Entry 9KAK (electron microscopy, 3.10 A resolution); this record covers chains D and T of the 8 polymer chains in the assembly.

== Chain D ==
Name: Large T antigen
Organism: Betapolyomavirus macacae
Notes: EC 5.6.2.4
UniProtKB: P03070 (LT_SV40); numbering as in UniProt (aligned over 266-627)
Chain sequence (362 residues; each row starts with the number of its first residue):
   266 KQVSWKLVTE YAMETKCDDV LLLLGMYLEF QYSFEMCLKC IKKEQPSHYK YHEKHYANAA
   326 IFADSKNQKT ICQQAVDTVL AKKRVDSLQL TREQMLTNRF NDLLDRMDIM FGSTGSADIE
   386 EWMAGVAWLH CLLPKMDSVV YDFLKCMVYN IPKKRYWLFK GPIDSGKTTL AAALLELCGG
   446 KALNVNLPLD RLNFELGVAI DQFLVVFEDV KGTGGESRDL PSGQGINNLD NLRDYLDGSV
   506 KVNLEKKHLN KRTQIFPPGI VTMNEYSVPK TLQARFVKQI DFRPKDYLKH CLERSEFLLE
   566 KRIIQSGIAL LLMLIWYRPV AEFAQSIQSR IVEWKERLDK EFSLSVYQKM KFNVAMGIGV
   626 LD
Metal / ion sites: Mg2+: Thr433 (together with AMP-PNP)
Ligand contacts:
  - AMP-PNP, molecule 1: Trp393, Leu397, Pro427, Ile428, Asp429, Ser430, Gly431, Lys432, Thr433, Thr434, Glu473, Asn529, Arg548, Pro549, Lys550, Leu553, Lys554, Leu557, Leu564
  - AMP-PNP, molecule 2: Lys418, Arg498, Asp499
Reported in the primary citation:
  - binding site for the 15-nt DNA strand (chain T): Arg456, Lys512, His513
  - binding site for AMP-PNP: Lys418, Arg540

== Chain T ==
Molecule: 15-nt DNA strand
Sequence (15 nucleotides; each row starts with the number of its first residue; numbers below 1 keep their minus sign (DT-8 is residue -8)):
    -8 TTTTTTTTTT TTTTT

== Interface between chain D and chain T ==
Contacting residue pairs - 9 pairs, chain D then chain T:
  Thr335(D) - DT-3(T)  hydrogen bond to the phosphate
  Arg456(D) - DT5(T)  salt bridge to the phosphate
  Arg456(D) - DT6(T)  base contact
  Phe459(D) - DT4(T)  phosphate contact
  Phe459(D) - DT5(T)  phosphate contact
  Lys512(D) - DT4(T)  phosphate contact
  Lys512(D) - DT5(T)  salt bridge to the phosphate
  His513(D) - DT3(T)  hydrogen bond to the base
  His513(D) - DT4(T)  hydrogen bond to the phosphate
Other interface residues (no listed pair), chain D (8 interface residues in all): Asn332, Glu510, Lys511
Other interface residues (no listed pair), chain T (6 interface residues in all): DT2

== Summary ==
Chain D and chain T form an interface of 8 and 6 residues respectively, with 3 hydrogen bonds and 2 salt
bridges. Polar pairs include His513(D)-DT3(T), Thr335(D)-DT-3(T) and His513(D)-DT4(T). From the paper: a
binding site for the 15-nt DNA strand (chain T) at Arg456(D), Lys512(D) and His513(D); a binding site for
AMP-PNP at Lys418(D) and Arg540(D).
Here chain D is Large T antigen (Betapolyomavirus macacae) and chain T is a 15-nt DNA strand. Entry 9KAK
(CryoEM structure of LTag bound to SV40 AT half origin DNA) was determined by electron microscopy, deposited
together with 9EVH, 9EVP, 9F3T, 9F3U, 9F5I, 9F73 and 14 further entries.
